8C56 - chains A and B of the 3 polymer chains in the assembly; structure by X-ray diffraction, 2.40 A resolution.

== Chain A ==
Protein: Cytosine-specific methyltransferase
Organism: Malacoplasma penetrans HF-2
Reference sequence: Q8EVR5 (Q8EVR5_MALP2); residue numbers follow UniProt; this construct covers 1-395
Amino-acid sequence (395 residues; each row starts with the number of its first residue):
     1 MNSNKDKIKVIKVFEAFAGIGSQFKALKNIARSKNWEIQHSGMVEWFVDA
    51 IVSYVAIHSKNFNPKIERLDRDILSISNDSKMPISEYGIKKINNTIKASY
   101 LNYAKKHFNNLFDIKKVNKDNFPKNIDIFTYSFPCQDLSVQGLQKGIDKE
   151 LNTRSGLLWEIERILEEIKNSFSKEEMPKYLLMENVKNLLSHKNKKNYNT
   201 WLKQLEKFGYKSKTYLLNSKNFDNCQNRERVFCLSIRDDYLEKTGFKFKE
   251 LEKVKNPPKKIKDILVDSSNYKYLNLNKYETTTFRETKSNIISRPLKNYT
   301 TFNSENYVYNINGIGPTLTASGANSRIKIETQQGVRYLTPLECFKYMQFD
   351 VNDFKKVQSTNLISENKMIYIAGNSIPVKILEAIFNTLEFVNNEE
Not modelled in the structure: 1-5, 394-395
Construct notes: conflict Arg68 (Gln in Q8EVR5), Arg71 (Lys in Q8EVR5), Pro295 (Ser in Q8EVR5)
Residues lining bound ligands: S-adenosylhomocysteine (SAH): Phe17, Ala18, Gly19, Ile20, Gly21, Ser22, Gln23, Val44, Glu45, Trp46, Phe47, Ser80, Phe112, Asp113, Ile114, Ser132, Pro134, Arg154, Leu157, Ile371, Asn374, Ser375, Ile376
Reported in the primary citation:
  - mutagenesis - C135A: abolished catalytic activity
  - mutagenesis - C135A: increased catalytic activity on dhaC
  - binding site for the 14-nt DNA strand (chain B): Cys135, Glu184
  - binding site for the 14-nt DNA strand: Gln141, Phe302
  - conformationally variable residues (loop rearrangement): Ser132 to Leu157
  - catalytic residues: Cys135

== Chain B ==
Molecule: 14-nt DNA strand
Organism: synthetic construct
Sequence (14 nucleotides; numbered 1 to 14; the number before each row is that of its first residue):
     1 CCACATGXGCTGAA
Modified residues: 5PY (1-(2'-deoxy-5'-O-phosphono-beta-D-erythro-pentofuranosyl)-5-methylpyrimidin-2(1h)-one) at position 8

== Chain A / chain B interface ==
Contacting residue pairs (46; chain A residue first):
  Lys81(A) with DC10(B), salt bridge to the phosphate
  Ser132(A) with 5PY_8(B), base contact
  Phe133(A) with 5PY_8(B), base contact
  Pro134(A) with 5PY_8(B), base contact
  Cys135(A) with 5PY_8(B), base contact
  Gln136(A) with DG9(B), hydrogen bond to the phosphate; DC10(B), phosphate contact
  Ser139(A) with DG7(B), phosphate contact; 5PY_8(B), hydrogen bond to the phosphate; DG9(B), sugar contact
  Val140(A) with DG7(B), hydrogen bond to the base
  Gln141(A) with DG7(B), base contact; DG9(B), sugar contact
  Gly142(A) with DG9(B), hydrogen bond to the sugar
  Leu143(A) with DC10(B), phosphate contact; DT11(B), phosphate contact
  Glu184(A) with 5PY_8(B), base contact
  Val186(A) with 5PY_8(B), phosphate contact
  Asn227(A) with DT6(B), phosphate contact; DG7(B), hydrogen bond to the phosphate
  Arg228(A) with 5PY_8(B), base contact
  Arg230(A) with 5PY_8(B), salt bridge to the phosphate
  Arg285(A) with DA5(B), salt bridge to the phosphate
  Thr287(A) with DA5(B), phosphate contact; DT6(B), hydrogen bond to the phosphate
  Lys288(A) with DA5(B), sugar contact
  Ser289(A) with DT6(B), hydrogen bond to the phosphate
  Phe302(A) with DG9(B), base contact
  Asn303(A) with DT6(B), base contact; DG7(B), hydrogen bond to the base
  Ser304(A) with DG7(B), base contact
  Pro316(A) with DG7(B), phosphate contact
  Thr317(A) with DG7(B), hydrogen bond to the phosphate; 5PY_8(B), phosphate contact
  Thr319(A) with 5PY_8(B), phosphate contact; DG9(B), phosphate contact
  Ala320(A) with 5PY_8(B), hydrogen bond to the phosphate; DG9(B), hydrogen bond to the phosphate
  Ser321(A) with DG9(B), hydrogen bond to the phosphate; DC10(B), base contact
  Gly322(A) with DG9(B), base contact; DC10(B), base contact
  Ala323(A) with DG9(B), hydrogen bond to the base
  Asn324(A) with DG7(B), hydrogen bond to the phosphate
  Gly373(A) with 5PY_8(B), sugar contact
  Asn374(A) with 5PY_8(B), sugar contact
Other interface residues (no listed pair), chain A (36 interface residues in all): Ile291, Arg326, Ser375

== Summary ==
Chain A and chain B form an interface of 36 and 7 residues respectively; the contacts include 14 hydrogen
bonds and 3 salt bridges. Among the polar pairs are Val140(A)-DG7(B), Asn303(A)-DG7(B) and Ala323(A)-DG9(B).
Chain A binds S-adenosylhomocysteine. The paper reports the catalytic residue Cys135(A); C135A of chain A
abolishes catalytic activity.
Here chain A is Cytosine-specific methyltransferase (Malacoplasma penetrans HF-2) and chain B is a 14-nt DNA
strand (synthetic construct). Entry 8C56 (CpG specific M.MpeI methyltransferase crystallized in the presence
of 2'-deoxy-5-methylzebularine (5mZ) and 5-methylcytosine containing dsDNA) was determined by X-ray
diffraction, deposited together with 8C57, 8C58 and 8C59.
